Entry 6T3H (X-ray diffraction, 3.04 A resolution); this record covers chains A and B.

== Chain A (and B) ==
Name: Response regulator aspartate phosphatase
Organism: Bacillus subtilis subsp. natto
Notes: engineered mutation(s): C-terminal His-tag; chain B of this document is another copy of the same molecule, construct and numbering; everything in this record applies to it too
UniProtKB: E9RIY6 (E9RIY6_BACNA); numbering as in UniProt (aligned over 1-368)
Amino-acid sequence (376 residues; row label = number of the first residue in the row):
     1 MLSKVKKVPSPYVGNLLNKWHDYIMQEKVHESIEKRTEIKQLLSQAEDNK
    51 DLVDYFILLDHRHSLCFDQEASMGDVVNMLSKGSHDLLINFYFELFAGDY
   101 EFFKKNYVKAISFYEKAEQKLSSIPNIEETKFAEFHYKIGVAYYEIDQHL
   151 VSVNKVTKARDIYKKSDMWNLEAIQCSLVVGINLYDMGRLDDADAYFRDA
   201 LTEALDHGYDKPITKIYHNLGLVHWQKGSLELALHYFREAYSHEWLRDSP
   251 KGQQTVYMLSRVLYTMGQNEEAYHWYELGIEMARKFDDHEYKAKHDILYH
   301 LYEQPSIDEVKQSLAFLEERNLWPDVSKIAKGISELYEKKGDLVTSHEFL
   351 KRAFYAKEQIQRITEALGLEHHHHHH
Disordered / not traced: 1-8, 366-376 (chain B: 1-8, 365-376)
Construct notes: expression tag (369-376)
What the authors report for this chain:
  - self-association interface (contacts with another copy of this molecule); pairs are residue here / residue on that copy: Leu80-Phe91 (hydrophobic contact), Leu80

== Interface between chain A and chain B ==
Residue-residue contacts (51):
  Glu115(A) - Asn154(B)
  Glu115(A) - Lys158(B)  salt bridge
  Tyr143(A) - Val151(B)
  Tyr143(A) - Asn154(B)
  Ile146(A) - Leu150(B)  hydrophobic
  Gln148(A) - Gln148(B)
  Gln148(A) - His149(B)  hydrogen bond (side chain-backbone)
  Gln148(A) - Leu150(B)  hydrogen bond (side chain-backbone)
  Gln148(A) - Val151(B)  hydrogen bond (side chain-backbone)
  His149(A) - Gln148(B)  hydrogen bond (backbone-side chain)
  Leu150(A) - Ile146(B)  hydrophobic
  Leu150(A) - Gln148(B)  hydrogen bond (backbone-side chain)
  Val151(A) - Tyr143(B)
  Val151(A) - Gln148(B)  hydrogen bond (backbone-side chain)
  Asn154(A) - Glu115(B)
  Asn154(A) - Tyr143(B)
  Lys158(A) - Glu115(B)  salt bridge
  Met187(A) - Gln361(B)
  Met187(A) - Arg362(B)
  Arg189(A) - Arg362(B)
  Lys331(A) - Phe354(B)
  Lys331(A) - Glu358(B)  salt bridge
  Glu338(A) - His347(B)  salt bridge
  Glu338(A) - Lys351(B)  salt bridge
  Leu343(A) - Leu343(B)  hydrophobic
  Leu343(A) - Val344(B)  hydrophobic
  Leu343(A) - His347(B)
  Val344(A) - Leu343(B)  hydrophobic
  Ser346(A) - His347(B)  hydrogen bond
  His347(A) - Leu343(B)
  His347(A) - Ser346(B)  hydrogen bond
  His347(A) - His347(B)  hydrogen bond
  His347(A) - Leu350(B)
  Leu350(A) - His347(B)
  Leu350(A) - Leu350(B)  hydrophobic
  Leu350(A) - Lys351(B)
  Lys351(A) - Glu338(B)  salt bridge
  Lys351(A) - Leu350(B)
  Ala353(A) - Phe354(B)
  Phe354(A) - Lys331(B)
  Phe354(A) - Ala353(B)
  Phe354(A) - Phe354(B)  hydrophobic
  Phe354(A) - Lys357(B)
  Lys357(A) - Phe354(B)
  Lys357(A) - Glu358(B)
  Lys357(A) - Gln361(B)  hydrogen bond
  Glu358(A) - Lys357(B)  salt bridge
  Gln361(A) - Met187(B)
  Gln361(A) - Lys357(B)  hydrogen bond
  Arg362(A) - Met187(B)
  Thr364(A) - Arg189(B)
Interface residues without a listed pair, chain A (31 interface residues in all): Asp147, Asp186, Gly188, Ser327, Ser334
Interface residues without a listed pair, chain B (29 interface residues in all): Asp147, Gly188, Ser327, Thr364

== In short ==
The interface between chain A and chain B involves 31 residues on one side and 29 on the other; the contacts
include 11 hydrogen bonds and 7 salt bridges. Polar contacts include Glu115(A)-Lys158(B), Lys331(A)-Glu358(B)
and Glu338(A)-His347(B). From the paper: a self-association interface involving Leu80(A).
Chain A and chain B are both Response regulator aspartate phosphatase (Bacillus subtilis subsp. natto); the
structure, Structure of the Rap conjugation gene regulator of the plasmid pLS20 in apo form, was determined by
X-ray diffraction, deposited together with 6T46.
